5YXN - chains B and C of the 5 polymer chains in the assembly; structure by X-ray diffraction, 2.03 A resolution.

# Chain B
Name: T cell receptor beta chain
Source organism: Homo sapiens
Chain sequence (241 residues; numbered 2 to 242; the number before each row is that of its first residue):
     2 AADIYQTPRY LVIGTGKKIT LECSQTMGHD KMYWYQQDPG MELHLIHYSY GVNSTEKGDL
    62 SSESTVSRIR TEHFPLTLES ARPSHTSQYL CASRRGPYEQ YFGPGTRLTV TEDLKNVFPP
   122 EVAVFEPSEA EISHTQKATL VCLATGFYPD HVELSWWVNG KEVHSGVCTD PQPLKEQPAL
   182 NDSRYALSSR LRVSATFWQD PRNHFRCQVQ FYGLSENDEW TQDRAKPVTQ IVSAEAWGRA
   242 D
Disulfide bonds: Cys24-Cys92, Cys143-Cys208

# Chain C
Name: HLA class I histocompatibility antigen, A-2 alpha chain
Source organism: Homo sapiens
UniProtKB: P01892 (1A02_HUMAN); residues 2-276 here correspond to UniProt positions 25-299 (UniProt number = residue number + 23)
Chain sequence (275 residues; numbered 2 to 276; the number before each row is that of its first residue):
     2 GSHSMRYFFT SVSRPGRGEP RFIAVGYVDD TQFVRFDSDA ASQRMEPRAP WIEQEGPEYW
    62 DGETRKVKAH SQTHRVDLGT LRGYYNQSEA GSHTVQRMYG CDVGSDWRFL RGYHQYAYDG
   122 KDYIALKEDL RSWTAADMAA QTTKHKWEAA HVAEQLRAYL EGTCVEWLRR YLENGKETLQ
   182 RTDAPKTHMT HHAVSDHEAT LRCWALSFYP AEITLTWQRD GEDQTQDTEL VETRPAGDGT
   242 FQKWAAVVVP SGQEQRYTCH VQHEGLPKPL TLRWE
Disulfide bonds: Cys102-Cys165, Cys204-Cys260

# Chain B / chain C interface
Contacting residue pairs - 17 pairs, chain B then chain C:
  Asp31(B) with Lys147(C), salt bridge
  Tyr51(B) with Ala70(C); Gln73(C); Thr74(C); Val77(C), hydrophobic
  Gly52(B) with Val77(C)
  Val53(B) with Val77(C)
  Asn54(B) with Arg76(C), hydrogen bond (backbone-side chain)
  Ser55(B) with Arg76(C); Val77(C)
  Glu57(B) with Gln73(C)
  Arg96(B) with Ala150(C), hydrogen bond (side chain-backbone); Ala151(C)
  Pro98(B) with Gln156(C)
  Tyr99(B) with Ala151(C); His152(C); Gln156(C)
Other interface residues (no listed pair), chain C (11 interface residues in all): Glu155

# Overview
10 residues of chain B and 11 residues of chain C are in contact, with 2 hydrogen bonds and 1 salt bridge.
Polar contacts include Asp31(B)-Lys147(C), Asn54(B)-Arg76(C) and Arg96(B)-Ala150(C).
Chain B is T cell receptor beta chain and chain C is HLA class I histocompatibility antigen, A-2 alpha chain,
both from Homo sapiens; the structure, A T cell receptor in complex with HLA-A0201 restricted Hepatitis C
virus NS3 peptide (KLVALGINAV), was determined by X-ray diffraction.
